1EJT - chains C and B of the 3 polymer chains in the assembly; structure by X-ray diffraction, 2.00 A resolution.

Chain C:
Name: Urease alpha subunit
Organism: Klebsiella aerogenes
Notes: EC 3.5.1.5
Reference sequence: P18314 (URE1_KLEAE); residues 1001-1567 here correspond to UniProt positions 1-567 (UniProt number = residue number - 1000)
Chain sequence (567 residues; numbered 1001 to 1567; the number before each row is that of its first residue):
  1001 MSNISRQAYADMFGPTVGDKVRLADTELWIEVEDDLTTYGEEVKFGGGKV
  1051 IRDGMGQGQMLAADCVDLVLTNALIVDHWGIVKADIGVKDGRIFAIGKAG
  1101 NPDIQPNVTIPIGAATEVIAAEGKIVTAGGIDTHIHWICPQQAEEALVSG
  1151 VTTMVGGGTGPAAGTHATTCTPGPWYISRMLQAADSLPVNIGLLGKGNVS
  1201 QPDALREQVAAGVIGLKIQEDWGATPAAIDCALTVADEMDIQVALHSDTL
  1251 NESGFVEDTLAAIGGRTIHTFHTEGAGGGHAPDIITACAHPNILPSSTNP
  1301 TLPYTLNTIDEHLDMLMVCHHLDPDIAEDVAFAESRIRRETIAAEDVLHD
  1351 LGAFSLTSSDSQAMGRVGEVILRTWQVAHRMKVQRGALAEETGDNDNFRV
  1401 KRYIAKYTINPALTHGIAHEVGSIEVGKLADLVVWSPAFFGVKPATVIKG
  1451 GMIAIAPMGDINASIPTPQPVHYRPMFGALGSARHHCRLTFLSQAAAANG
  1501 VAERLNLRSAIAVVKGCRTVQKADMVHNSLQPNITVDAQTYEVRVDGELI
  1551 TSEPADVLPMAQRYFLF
Unresolved in the structure: 1001
Modified positions: Lys1217 (lysine nz-carboxylic acid; KCX)
Construct notes: modified residue (1217); engineered mutation Gln1219 (His219 in P18314)
Bound ions: Ni2+ site 1: His1134, His1136, Lys1217, Asp1360; Ni2+ site 2: Lys1217, His1246, His1272
Swiss-Prot annotation at these positions:
  - active site: His1320 (Proton donor)
  - binding site (Ni(2+)): His1134, His1136, Lys1217, His1246, His1272, Asp1360
  - modified residue: Lys1217 (N6-carboxylysine)

Chain B:
Name: Urease beta subunit
Organism: Klebsiella aerogenes
Notes: EC 3.5.1.5
Reference sequence: P18315 (URE2_KLEAE); residues 2001-2101 here correspond to UniProt positions 1-101 (UniProt number = residue number - 2000)
Chain sequence (101 residues; numbered 2001 to 2101; the number before each row is that of its first residue):
  2001 MIPGEYHVKPGQIALNTGRATCRVVVENHGDRPIQVGSHYHFAEVNPALK
  2051 FDRQQAAGYRLNIPAGTAVRFEPGQKREVELVAFAGHRAVFGFRGEVMGP
  2101 L

Interface between chain C and chain B:
Residue-residue contacts (82):
  Ser1002(C) - Ala2014(B)
  Ser1002(C) - Leu2015(B)  hydrogen bond (backbone-backbone)
  Ser1002(C) - Asn2062(B)
  Asn1003(C) - Ile2013(B)
  Asn1003(C) - Ala2014(B)
  Ile1004(C) - Gln2012(B)
  Ile1004(C) - Ile2013(B)  hydrogen bond (backbone-backbone)
  Ile1004(C) - Leu2015(B)  hydrophobic
  Ser1005(C) - Gly2011(B)
  Arg1006(C) - Val2008(B)
  Arg1006(C) - Lys2009(B)  hydrogen bond (side chain-backbone)
  Arg1006(C) - Pro2010(B)
  Arg1006(C) - Gly2011(B)  hydrogen bond (backbone-backbone)
  Arg1006(C) - Gln2012(B)
  Arg1006(C) - Ile2013(B)
  Gln1007(C) - Val2008(B)
  Ala1010(C) - Val2008(B)  hydrophobic
  Phe1013(C) - Ala2065(B)
  Pro1015(C) - Tyr2006(B)
  Val1017(C) - Lys2009(B)
  Gly1018(C) - Lys2009(B)
  Asp1019(C) - His2007(B)
  Asp1019(C) - Val2008(B)
  Asp1019(C) - Lys2009(B)  hydrogen bond (side chain-backbone)
  Lys1020(C) - Tyr2006(B)
  Lys1020(C) - His2007(B)  hydrogen bond (backbone-backbone)
  Val1021(C) - Glu2005(B)
  Arg1022(C) - Met2001(B)
  Arg1022(C) - Ile2002(B)  hydrogen bond (side chain-backbone)
  Arg1022(C) - Gly2004(B)
  Arg1022(C) - Glu2005(B)  salt bridge
  Ala1024(C) - Pro2003(B)
  Ala1024(C) - Gly2004(B)  hydrogen bond (backbone-backbone)
  Asp1025(C) - Met2001(B)
  Trp1029(C) - Glu2005(B)
  Trp1029(C) - His2007(B)
  Tyr1039(C) - Ile2013(B)  hydrophobic
  Tyr1039(C) - Ala2014(B)
  Tyr1039(C) - Leu2015(B)
  Tyr1039(C) - Asn2016(B)  hydrogen bond (backbone-backbone)
  Gly1040(C) - Leu2015(B)
  Gly1040(C) - Asn2016(B)
  Gly1040(C) - His2039(B)
  Gly1040(C) - Arg2060(B)
  Gly1040(C) - Ala2065(B)
  Glu1041(C) - Asn2016(B)
  Glu1041(C) - Arg2019(B)  salt bridge
  Glu1041(C) - His2039(B)  salt bridge
  Glu1041(C) - Arg2060(B)  salt bridge
  Glu1042(C) - Ala2065(B)
  Lys1049(C) - Gly2066(B)  hydrogen bond (side chain-backbone)
  Val1050(C) - Ser2038(B)
  Val1050(C) - His2039(B)
  Val1050(C) - Ala2065(B)  hydrophobic
  Val1050(C) - Gly2066(B)
  Arg1052(C) - Gly2037(B)
  Asp1053(C) - Gly2092(B)
  Gly1054(C) - Phe2091(B)
  Gly1054(C) - Phe2093(B)
  Met1055(C) - His2039(B)
  Met1055(C) - Tyr2040(B)  hydrophobic
  Met1055(C) - Phe2093(B)  hydrophobic
  Gln1059(C) - Phe2091(B)
  Pro1102(C) - Gly2086(B)
  Pro1102(C) - His2087(B)  hydrogen bond (backbone-backbone)
  Asp1103(C) - Ala2085(B)
  Asp1103(C) - His2087(B)  hydrogen bond (backbone-backbone)
  Asp1103(C) - Arg2088(B)  hydrogen bond (backbone-backbone)
  Asp1103(C) - Ala2089(B)  hydrogen bond (backbone-backbone)
  Asp1103(C) - Phe2091(B)
  Ile1104(C) - Phe2084(B)  hydrophobic
  Ile1104(C) - Ala2085(B)  hydrogen bond (backbone-backbone)
  Ile1104(C) - Ala2089(B)
  Gln1105(C) - Ala2085(B)
  Gln1105(C) - Gly2086(B)
  Pro1106(C) - Ala2085(B)
  Gly1123(C) - Tyr2006(B)
  Pro1437(C) - Gly2004(B)
  Ala1438(C) - Pro2003(B)
  Ala1438(C) - Gly2004(B)
  Arg1563(C) - Met2001(B)
  Tyr1564(C) - Pro2003(B)
Other interface residues (no listed pair), chain C (44 interface residues in all): Tyr1009, Met1012, Gly1014, Thr1016, Gly1048
Other interface residues (no listed pair), chain B (37 interface residues in all): Ile2063, Pro2064, Thr2067

Summary:
44 residues of chain C and 37 residues of chain B are in contact; the contacts include 15 hydrogen bonds and 4
salt bridges. Polar contacts include Arg1022(C)-Glu2005(B), Glu1041(C)-Arg2019(B) and Glu1041(C)-His2039(B).
UniProt lists active-site residue His1320(C) and 6 Ni2+-binding residues on chain C.
Chain C is Urease alpha subunit and chain B is Urease beta subunit, both from Klebsiella aerogenes; the
structure, Crystal structure of the H219Q variant of klebsiella aerogenes urease, was determined by X-ray
diffraction (same publication as 1EJR, 1EJS, 1EJU and 1EJV).
